PDB entry 8ZB8 | X-ray diffraction, 2.94 A resolution | chains B and E of the 6 polymer chains in the assembly

Chain B:
Protein: Tubulin beta chain
Source organism: Sus scrofa
Reference sequence: A0A8D1UIR5 (A0A8D1UIR5_PIG); numbering as in UniProt (aligned over 1-445)
Amino-acid sequence (445 residues; row label = number of the first residue in the row):
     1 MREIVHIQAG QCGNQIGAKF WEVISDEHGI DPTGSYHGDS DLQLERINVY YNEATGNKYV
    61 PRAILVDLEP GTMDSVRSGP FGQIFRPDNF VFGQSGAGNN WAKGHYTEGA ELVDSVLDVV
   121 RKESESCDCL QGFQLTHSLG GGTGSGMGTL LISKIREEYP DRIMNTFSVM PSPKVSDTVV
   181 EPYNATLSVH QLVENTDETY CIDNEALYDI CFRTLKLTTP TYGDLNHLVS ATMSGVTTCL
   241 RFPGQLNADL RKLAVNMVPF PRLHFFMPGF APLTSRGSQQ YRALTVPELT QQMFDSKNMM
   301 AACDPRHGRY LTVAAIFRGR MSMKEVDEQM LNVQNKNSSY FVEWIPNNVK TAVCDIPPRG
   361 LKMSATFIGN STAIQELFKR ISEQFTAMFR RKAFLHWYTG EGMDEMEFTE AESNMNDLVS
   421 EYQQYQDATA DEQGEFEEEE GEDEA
Not modelled in the structure: 1, 429-445
Bound ions: Mg2+: Gln-11 (together with GDP)
Ligand contacts:
  - A1D8I (N,2-dimethyl-N-(1-methylindol-5-yl)thieno[3,2-d]pyrimidin-4-amine): Val-236, Cys-239, Leu-240, Leu-246, Ala-248, Lys-252, Leu-253, Asn-256, Met-257, Thr-312, Val-313, Ala-314, Ala-315, Ile-316, Asn-347, Asn-348, Val-349, Lys-350, Ala-352
  - GDP (guanosine-5'-diphosphate): Gly-10, Gln-11, Cys-12, Gln-15, Ile-16, Asp-67, Asn-99, Ser-138, Gly-140, Gly-141, Gly-142, Thr-143, Gly-144, Ser-145, Val-169, Pro-171, Val-175, Asp-177, Glu-181, Asn-204, Leu-207, Tyr-222, Leu-225, Asn-226

Chain E:
Protein: Stathmin-4
Source organism: Rattus norvegicus
Reference sequence: P63043 (STMN4_RAT); residues 5-145 here correspond to UniProt positions 49-189 (UniProt number = residue number + 44)
Amino-acid sequence (143 residues; row label = number of the first residue in the row):
     3 MADMEVIELN KCTSGQSFEV ILKPPSFDGV PEFNASLPRR RDPSLEEIQK KLEAAEERRK
    63 YQEAELLKHL AEKREHEREV IQKAIEENNN FIKMAKEKLA QKMESNKENR EAHLAAMLER
   123 LQEKDKHAEE VRKNKELKEE ASR
Not modelled in the structure: 3-5, 29-43, 142-145
Construct notes: initiating methionine (3); expression tag (4)
Curated features (UniProtKB/Swiss-Prot):
  - modified residue: Ser-46 (Phosphoserine)

Interface between chain B and chain E:
Residue-residue contacts (20):
  Tyr-106(B) / His-78(E)  hydrogen bond
  Tyr-106(B) / Glu-79(E)
  Tyr-106(B) / Val-82(E)  hydrophobic
  Tyr-106(B) / Ile-83(E)
  Leu-150(B) / Glu-79(E)
  Ser-153(B) / Leu-72(E)
  Ser-153(B) / Arg-76(E)  hydrogen bond
  Lys-154(B) / Arg-76(E)
  Arg-156(B) / Leu-68(E)
  Arg-156(B) / Leu-72(E)
  Glu-157(B) / Leu-69(E)
  Glu-157(B) / Leu-72(E)
  Glu-157(B) / Arg-76(E)  salt bridge
  Glu-401(B) / Val-82(E)
  Glu-401(B) / Ala-86(E)
  Gly-402(B) / Val-82(E)
  Gly-402(B) / Lys-85(E)
  Gly-402(B) / Ala-86(E)
  Met-403(B) / Val-82(E)
  Glu-407(B) / His-78(E)  salt bridge
Interface residues without a listed pair, chain B (15 interface residues in all): His-105, Thr-107, Pro-160, Thr-399, Asp-404
Interface residues without a listed pair, chain E (13 interface residues in all): Glu-65, Ala-73, Glu-89

In short:
Chain B and chain E form an interface of 15 and 13 residues respectively, with 2 hydrogen bonds and 2 salt
bridges. Among the polar pairs are Glu-157(B)/Arg-76(E), Glu-407(B)/His-78(E) and Tyr-106(B)/His-78(E). Chain
B binds GDP and compound A1D8I.
Here chain B is Tubulin beta chain (Sus scrofa) and chain E is Stathmin-4 (Rattus norvegicus). Entry 8ZB8
(Crystal structure of T2R-TTL-DPP21 complex) was determined by X-ray diffraction.
